PDB entry 6Z10 | X-ray diffraction, 2.27 A resolution | chains A and B

[Chain A]
Molecule: Succinate receptor 1
Organism: Rattus norvegicus
Reference sequence: Q6IYF9 (SUCR1_RAT); residue numbers follow UniProt; this construct covers 2-317
Chain sequence (342 residues; each row starts with the number of its first residue; numbers below 1 keep their minus sign (Asp-6 is residue -6)):
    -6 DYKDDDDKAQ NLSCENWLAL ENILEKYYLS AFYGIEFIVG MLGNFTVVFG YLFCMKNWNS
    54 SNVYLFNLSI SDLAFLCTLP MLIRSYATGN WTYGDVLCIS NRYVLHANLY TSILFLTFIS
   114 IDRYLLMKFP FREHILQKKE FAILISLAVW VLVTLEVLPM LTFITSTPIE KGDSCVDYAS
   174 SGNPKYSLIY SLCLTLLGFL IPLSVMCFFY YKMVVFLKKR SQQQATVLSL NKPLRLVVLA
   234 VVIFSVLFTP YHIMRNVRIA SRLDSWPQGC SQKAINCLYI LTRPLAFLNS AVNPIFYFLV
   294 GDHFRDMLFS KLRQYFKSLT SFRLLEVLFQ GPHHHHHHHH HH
Not modelled in the structure: -6 to 6, 215-223, 257-261, 305-335
Sequence notes: expression tag (-6 to 1, 318-335); engineered mutation Glu18 (Lys in Q6IYF9), Asn269 (Lys in Q6IYF9)
Disulfides: Cys7-Cys263, Cys91-Cys168
Residues lining bound ligands: Q4T (2-[2-[[3-[4-chloranyl-2-fluoranyl-5-[(3R)-piperidin-3-yl]oxy-phenyl]-2-fluoranyl-phenyl]carbonylamino]-5-fluoranyl-phenyl]ethanoic acid): Leu22, Tyr26, Leu75, Ser78, Tyr79, Gly82, Asn83, Trp84, Cys91, Asn94, Arg95, Leu98, His99, Asp166, Cys168, Tyr244, Arg276, Phe280
Swiss-Prot annotation at these positions:
  - glycosylation: Asn4 (N-linked (GlcNAc...) asparagine)

[Chain B]
Molecule: Nanobody6
Organism: Vicugna pacos
Notes: antibody fragment or engineered binder
Chain sequence (142 residues; numbered 1 to 142; the number before each row is that of its first residue):
     1 DYKDDDDKEV QLVESGGGLV QPGGSLRLSC EASGYTLANY AIGWFRQAPG KEREGVSCIS
    61 SGGSTVYSES VKDRFTISRD NAKKIVYLQM NSLQPEDTAV YYCAADPFGE RLCIDPNTFA
   121 GYLETWGQGT QVTVSSLEVL FQ
Not modelled in the structure: 1-8, 35, 138-142
Disulfides: Cys30-Cys103, Cys58-Cys113

[Chain A / chain B interface]
Pairs across the interface (38; chain A residue first):
  Met48(A) with Tyr122(B)
  Asn50(A) with Asn117(B); Thr118(B), hydrogen bond (side chain-backbone); Gly121(B); Tyr122(B)
  Asn52(A) with Asp115(B), hydrogen bond; Thr118(B)
  Leu119(A) with Ile114(B); Asp115(B)
  Phe122(A) with Glu69(B)
  Pro123(A) with Cys113(B); Ile114(B); Asp115(B); Pro116(B)
  Phe124(A) with Gly55(B); Val56(B); Ser57(B); Val66(B), hydrophobic; Tyr67(B); Ser68(B); Pro116(B), hydrophobic; Asn117(B), hydrogen bond (backbone-side chain)
  Arg125(A) with Asp115(B), salt bridge; Thr118(B)
  Glu126(A) with Ser68(B); Glu69(B), hydrogen bond (side chain-backbone)
  Lys225(A) with Glu110(B); Ile114(B)
  Val293(A) with Phe119(B)
  Gly294(A) with Arg111(B); Ile114(B); Phe119(B)
  Asp295(A) with Arg111(B), hydrogen bond (backbone-side chain); Phe119(B); Tyr122(B)
  His296(A) with Phe108(B); Arg111(B)
  Asp299(A) with Phe108(B)
Also at the interface, not in a pair above, chain A (19 interface residues in all): Asn55, Arg116, Lys121, Met300
Also at the interface, not in a pair above, chain B (21 interface residues in all): Cys58, Ser70

[Summary]
Chain A and chain B form an interface of 19 and 21 residues respectively; the contacts include 5 hydrogen
bonds and 1 salt bridge. Polar pairs include Arg125(A)-Asp115(B), Asn50(A)-Thr118(B) and Asn52(A)-Asp115(B).
Chain A binds compound Q4T.
Here chain A is Succinate receptor 1 (Rattus norvegicus) and chain B is Nanobody6 (Vicugna pacos). Entry 6Z10
(Crystal structure of a humanized (K18E, K269N) rat succinate receptor SUCNR1 (GPR91) in complex with a ...)
was determined by X-ray diffraction.
